PDB entry 8EMW | electron microscopy, 3.50 A resolution | chains C and D of the 5 polymer chains in the assembly

# Chain C
Name: Guanine nucleotide-binding protein G(I)/G(S)/G(T) subunit beta-1
Organism: Homo sapiens
UniProt: P62873 (GBB1_HUMAN); numbering as in UniProt (aligned over 1-340)
Amino-acid sequence (340 residues; each row starts with the number of its first residue):
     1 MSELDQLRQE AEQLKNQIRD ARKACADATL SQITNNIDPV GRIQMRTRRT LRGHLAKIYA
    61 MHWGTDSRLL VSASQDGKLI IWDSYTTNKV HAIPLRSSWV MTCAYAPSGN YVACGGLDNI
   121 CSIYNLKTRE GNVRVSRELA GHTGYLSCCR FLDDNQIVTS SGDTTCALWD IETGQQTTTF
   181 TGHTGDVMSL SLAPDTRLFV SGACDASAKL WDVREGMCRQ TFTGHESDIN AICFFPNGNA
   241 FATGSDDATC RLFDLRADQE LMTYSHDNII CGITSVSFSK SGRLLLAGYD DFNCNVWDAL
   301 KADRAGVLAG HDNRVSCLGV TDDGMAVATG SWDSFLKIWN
Disordered / not traced: 1, 127-132
Swiss-Prot annotation at these positions:
  - modified residue: Ser2 (N-acetylserine), His266 (Phosphohistidine)
  - natural variant: Leu30 (L30F: In MRD42; uncertain significance), Arg52 (R52G: In MRD42), Gly64 (G64V: In MRD42), Asp76 (D76E: In MRD42; D76G: In MRD42), Gly77 (G77S: In MRD42), Lys78 (K78R: In MRD42), Ile80 (I80N: In MRD42; I80T: In MRD42), His91 (H91R: In MRD42; uncertain significance), Ala92 (A92T: In MRD42), Pro94 (P94S: In MRD42), Leu95 (L95P: In MRD42), Arg96 (R96L: In MRD42), 5 further natural variant entries in UniProt

# Chain D
Name: Guanine nucleotide-binding protein G(I)/G(S)/G(O) subunit gamma-2
Organism: Homo sapiens
UniProt: P59768 (GBG2_HUMAN); residue numbers follow UniProt; this construct covers 1-68
Amino-acid sequence (70 residues; numbered -1 to 68; the number before each row is that of its first residue; numbers below 1 keep their minus sign (Gly-1 is residue -1)):
    -1 GPMASNNTAS IAQARKLVEQ LKMEANIDRI KVSKAAADLM AYCEAHAKED PLLTPVPASE
    59 NPFREKKFFC
Disordered / not traced: -1 to 7, 52-68
Construct notes: expression tag (-1 to 0)
Swiss-Prot annotation at these positions:
  - modified residue: Ala2 (N-acetylalanine), Cys68 (Cysteine methyl ester)
  - lipidation: Cys68 (S-geranylgeranyl cysteine)

# Interface between chain C and chain D
Residue-residue contacts (48):
  Glu3(C) - Arg13(D)  salt bridge
  Leu4(C) - Ile9(D)  hydrophobic
  Leu7(C) - Ile9(D)  hydrophobic
  Leu7(C) - Ala12(D)  hydrophobic
  Glu10(C) - Leu19(D)
  Ala11(C) - Leu19(D)
  Leu14(C) - Leu19(D)  hydrophobic
  Leu14(C) - Ala23(D)  hydrophobic
  Ile18(C) - Glu22(D)
  Ala24(C) - Lys29(D)
  Cys25(C) - Arg27(D)
  Cys25(C) - Val30(D)
  Asp27(C) - Lys29(D)  salt bridge
  Asp27(C) - Val30(D)
  Asp27(C) - Ser31(D)  hydrogen bond
  Ala28(C) - Val30(D)
  Leu30(C) - Ala34(D)  hydrophobic
  Met45(C) - Leu50(D)  hydrophobic
  Gly182(C) - Lys14(D)
  Cys218(C) - Met21(D)
  Arg219(C) - Glu22(D)
  Arg219(C) - Ile25(D)
  Gln220(C) - Glu22(D)
  Phe235(C) - Tyr40(D)  hydrophobic
  Pro236(C) - Tyr40(D)  hydrophobic
  Asn237(C) - Tyr40(D)
  Ala240(C) - Leu37(D)  hydrophobic
  Leu252(C) - Leu37(D)  hydrophobic
  Asp254(C) - Ala33(D)
  Arg256(C) - Ile28(D)
  Ala257(C) - Ile28(D)
  Ala257(C) - Val30(D)  hydrophobic
  Lys280(C) - Glu47(D)
  Ser281(C) - Cys41(D)
  Ser281(C) - His44(D)  hydrogen bond (side chain-backbone)
  Ser281(C) - Ala45(D)
  Ser281(C) - Asp48(D)
  Arg283(C) - Cys41(D)
  Arg283(C) - Leu51(D)
  Leu284(C) - Leu50(D)
  Leu284(C) - Leu51(D)  hydrophobic
  Leu300(C) - Met38(D)  hydrophobic
  Asp323(C) - Pro49(D)
  Gly324(C) - Pro49(D)
  Gly324(C) - Leu50(D)
  Met325(C) - Pro49(D)  hydrophobic
  Val327(C) - Leu50(D)  hydrophobic
  Asn340(C) - Leu50(D)
Also at the interface, not in a pair above, chain C (44 interface residues in all): Gln17, Ile33, Val40, Thr181, Thr221, Leu261, Ser279, Gly282, Val320
Also at the interface, not in a pair above, chain D (29 interface residues in all): Gln18, Lys20

# Overview
The interface between chain C and chain D involves 44 residues on one side and 29 on the other, with 2
hydrogen bonds and 2 salt bridges. Polar contacts include Glu3(C)-Arg13(D), Asp27(C)-Lys29(D) and
Asp27(C)-Ser31(D).
Here chain C is Guanine nucleotide-binding protein G(I)/G(S)/G(T) subunit beta-1 and chain D is Guanine
nucleotide-binding protein G(I)/G(S)/G(O) subunit gamma-2, both from Homo sapiens. Entry 8EMW (Phospholipase C
beta 3 (PLCb3) in complex with Gbg on liposomes) was determined by electron microscopy (same publication as
8EMV and 8EMX).
